Entry 8XA2 (electron microscopy, 4.00 A resolution); this record covers chains R and Z of the 8 polymer chains in the assembly.

== Chain R ==
Name: Tri2A
From: Human alphaherpesvirus 3
Chain sequence (256 residues; row label = number of the first residue in the row; note: 57 numbers in that range are skipped by the numbering (no residue carries them; nothing is unmodelled there)):
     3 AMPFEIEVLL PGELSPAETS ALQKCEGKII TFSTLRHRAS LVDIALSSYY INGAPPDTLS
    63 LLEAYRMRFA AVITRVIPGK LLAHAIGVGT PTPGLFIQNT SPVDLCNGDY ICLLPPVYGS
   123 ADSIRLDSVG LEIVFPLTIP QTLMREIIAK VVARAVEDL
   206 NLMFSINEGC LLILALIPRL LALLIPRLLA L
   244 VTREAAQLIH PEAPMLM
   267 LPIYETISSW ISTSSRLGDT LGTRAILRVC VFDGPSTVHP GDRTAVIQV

== Chain Z ==
Name: Tri1
From: Human alphaherpesvirus 3
Chain sequence (286 residues; row label = number of the first residue in the row; note: 77 numbers in that range are skipped by the numbering (no residue carries them; nothing is unmodelled there)):
   115 FKSTTQLIQQ VSLTDFFRPD IEHAGSTVLI LRHPTDLPAL ARHRAPPGRQ TERLAEAWGQ
   175 LLEAS
   192 RAYVTSLSFI AACRAEEYTD KQAAEANRTA IVSAYGCSRM GARLIRFSEC LRAMVQCHVF
   252 PHRFISFFGS LLEYTIQDNL CNITAVAKGP QEAARTDKTS TRRVTANIPA CVFWDVDKDL
   312 HLSADGLKHV FLVFVYTQRR QREGVRLHLA LSQLNEQCFG RGIGFLLGAR I
   428 CMYAAYTLIG TIPSESVRYT RRMERFGGYN VPTIWLEGVV WGGTNTWNEC

== How chain R and chain Z interact ==
Pairs across the interface (25):
  Pro104(R) with Ala153(Z)
  Val105(R) with Leu154(Z), hydrophobic
  Asp106(R) with Leu151(Z)
  Cys108(R) with Arg146(Z); Arg192(Z), hydrogen bond
  Asn109(R) with Gln123(Z), hydrogen bond (side chain-backbone)
  Asp111(R) with Arg146(Z), salt bridge
  Tyr112(R) with Thr471(Z); Asn472(Z)
  Tyr120(R) with Leu154(Z); Arg156(Z)
  Thr144(R) with Arg254(Z)
  Lys152(R) with Arg158(Z)
  Arg156(R) with Arg156(Z)
  Val244(R) with Cys428(Z), hydrogen bond (backbone-side chain)
  Arg294(R) with Ile122(Z); Lys279(Z)
  Cys296(R) with Leu121(Z); Ile122(Z), hydrophobic
  Val297(R) with Gln123(Z)
  Phe298(R) with Leu121(Z); Gln123(Z)
  Asp299(R) with Gln123(Z)
  Ser302(R) with Gln124(Z)
  Ile313(R) with Gln120(Z)
Interface residues without a listed pair, chain R (22 interface residues in all): Leu145, Glu148, Ile149
Interface residues without a listed pair, chain Z (21 interface residues in all): Ile144, Pro148, Asp150, Gly470

== Summary ==
The interface between chain R and chain Z involves 22 residues on one side and 21 on the other, with 3
hydrogen bonds and 1 salt bridge. Among the polar pairs are Asp111(R)-Arg146(Z), Cys108(R)-Arg192(Z) and
Asn109(R)-Gln123(Z).
Here chain R is Tri2A and chain Z is Tri1, both from Human alphaherpesvirus 3. Entry 8XA2 (Penton capsomer of
the VZV B-Capsid) was determined by electron microscopy (same publication as 8X9W, 8X9X, 8X9Y, 8X9Z, 8XA0,
8XA1 and 8XA3).
